7P31 - chain A; structure by X-ray diffraction, 2.36 A resolution.

== Chain A ==
Protein: Heat shock protein 70
Source organism: Plasmodium falciparum (isolate 3D7)
UniProtKB: K7NTP5 (K7NTP5_PLAF7); residues 29-419 here = UniProt positions 29-419
Chain sequence (393 residues; each row starts with the number of its first residue):
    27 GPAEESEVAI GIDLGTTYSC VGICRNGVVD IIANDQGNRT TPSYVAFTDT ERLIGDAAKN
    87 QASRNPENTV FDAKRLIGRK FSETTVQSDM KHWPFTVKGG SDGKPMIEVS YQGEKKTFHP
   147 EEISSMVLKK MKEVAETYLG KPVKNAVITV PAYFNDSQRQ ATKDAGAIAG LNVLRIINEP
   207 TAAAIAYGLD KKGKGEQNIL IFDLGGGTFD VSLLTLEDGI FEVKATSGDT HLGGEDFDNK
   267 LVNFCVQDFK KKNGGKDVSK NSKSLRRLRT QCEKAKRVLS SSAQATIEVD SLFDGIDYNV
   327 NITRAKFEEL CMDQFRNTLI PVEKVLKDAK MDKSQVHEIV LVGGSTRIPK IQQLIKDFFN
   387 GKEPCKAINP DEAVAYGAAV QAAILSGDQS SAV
Not modelled in the structure: 27-32, 419
Modified residues: Cys-391 (S-oxy cysteine; CSX)
Construct notes: expression tag (27-28)
Ligand contacts:
  - amp phosphoramidate (AN2): Gly-41, Thr-42, Thr-43, Tyr-44, Gly-231, Gly-232, Gly-233, Gly-260, Glu-261, Glu-299, Lys-302, Arg-303, Ser-306, Gly-369, Gly-370, Ser-371, Arg-373, Ile-374, Asp-397
  - 4-iodopyrazole (PYZ): Thr-42, Lys-100, Arg-101, Arg-105, Tyr-179, Phe-180, Gln-184, Thr-234, Thr-256
From the paper describing this entry:
  - binding site for 4-iodopyrazole: Thr-42, Lys-100, Arg-101, Arg-105, Tyr-179, Thr-234, Thr-256
  - specificity-determining residues: Thr-111, Asn-343 (by similarity / conservation)

== In short ==
Chain A binds amp phosphoramidate and 4-iodopyrazole. From the paper: a binding site for 4-iodopyrazole at
Thr-42, Lys-100 and Arg-101 among others; specificity determinants Thr-111 and Asn-343.
Chain A is Heat shock protein 70 (Plasmodium falciparum (isolate 3D7)); the structure, Plasmodium falciparum
Hsp70-x chaperone nucleotide binding domain in complex with NCL-00023818, was determined by X-ray diffraction,
deposited together with 7OOE and 7OOG.
